Entry 1UTC (X-ray diffraction, 2.30 A resolution); this record covers chains A and P.

[Chain A]
Molecule: Clathrin heavy chain
Organism: Bos taurus
Notes: fragment: terminal domain, residues 1-363
UniProtKB: P49951 (CLH_BOVIN); numbering as in UniProt (aligned over 1-363)
Amino-acid sequence (363 residues; numbered 1 to 363; the number before each row is that of its first residue):
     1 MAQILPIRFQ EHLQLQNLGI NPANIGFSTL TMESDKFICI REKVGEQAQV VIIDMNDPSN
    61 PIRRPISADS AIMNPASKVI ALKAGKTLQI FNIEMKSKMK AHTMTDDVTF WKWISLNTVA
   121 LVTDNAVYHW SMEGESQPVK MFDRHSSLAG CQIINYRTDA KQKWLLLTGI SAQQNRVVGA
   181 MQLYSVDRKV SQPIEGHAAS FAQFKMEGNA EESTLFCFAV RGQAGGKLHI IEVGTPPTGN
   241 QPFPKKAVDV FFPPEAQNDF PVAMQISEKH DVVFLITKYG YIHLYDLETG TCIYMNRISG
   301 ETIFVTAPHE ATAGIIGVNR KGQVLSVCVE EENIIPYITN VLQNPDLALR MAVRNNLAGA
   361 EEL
Not modelled in the structure: 1-3, 356-363

[Chain P]
Molecule: Amphiphysin
Notes: fragment: w-box, residues 379-387
UniProtKB: P49418 (AMPH_HUMAN); residues 1-9 here correspond to UniProt positions 379-387 (UniProt number = residue number + 378)
Amino-acid sequence (9 residues; numbered 1 to 9; the number before each row is that of its first residue):
     1 TLPWDLWTT
Not modelled in the structure: 8-9

[Interface between chain A and chain P]
Pairs across the interface (23; chain A residue first):
  G26(A) - D5(P)
  F27(A) - W4(P)
  F27(A) - D5(P)  hydrogen bond (backbone-side chain)
  S28(A) - P3(P)
  Q152(A) - L2(P)  hydrogen bond (side chain-backbone)
  Q152(A) - P3(P)
  Q152(A) - W4(P)  hydrogen bond (side chain-backbone)
  Q152(A) - W7(P)
  I154(A) - W4(P)
  I170(A) - W4(P)  hydrophobic
  I170(A) - W7(P)  hydrophobic
  S171(A) - W7(P)
  A172(A) - W7(P)
  V177(A) - W7(P)  hydrophobic
  V262(A) - W4(P)  hydrophobic
  K278(A) - W4(P)
  K278(A) - D5(P)  hydrogen bond (side chain-backbone)
  K278(A) - W7(P)  hydrogen bond (side chain-backbone)
  T302(A) - D5(P)
  F304(A) - W4(P)
  F304(A) - D5(P)
  R320(A) - D5(P)  salt bridge
  R320(A) - L6(P)
Other interface residues (no listed pair), chain A (15 interface residues in all): I303

[Overview]
15 residues of chain A and 6 residues of chain P are in contact; the contacts include 5 hydrogen bonds and 1
salt bridge. Polar contacts include R320(A)-D5(P), F27(A)-D5(P) and Q152(A)-L2(P).
Chain A is Clathrin heavy chain (Bos taurus) and chain P is Amphiphysin; the structure, Clathrin terminal
domain complexed with TLPWDLWTT, was determined by X-ray diffraction.
